Entry 1EGD (X-ray diffraction, 2.40 A resolution); this record covers chains C and D of the 4 polymer chains in the assembly.

[Chain C (and D)]
Protein: Medium chain acyl-CoA dehydrogenase
From: Homo sapiens
Notes: EC 1.3.99.3; chain D of this document is another copy of the same molecule, construct and numbering; everything in this record applies to it too
UniProtKB: P11310 (ACADM_HUMAN); residues 1-396 here correspond to UniProt positions 26-421 (UniProt number = residue number + 25)
Sequence (396 residues; each row starts with the number of its first residue):
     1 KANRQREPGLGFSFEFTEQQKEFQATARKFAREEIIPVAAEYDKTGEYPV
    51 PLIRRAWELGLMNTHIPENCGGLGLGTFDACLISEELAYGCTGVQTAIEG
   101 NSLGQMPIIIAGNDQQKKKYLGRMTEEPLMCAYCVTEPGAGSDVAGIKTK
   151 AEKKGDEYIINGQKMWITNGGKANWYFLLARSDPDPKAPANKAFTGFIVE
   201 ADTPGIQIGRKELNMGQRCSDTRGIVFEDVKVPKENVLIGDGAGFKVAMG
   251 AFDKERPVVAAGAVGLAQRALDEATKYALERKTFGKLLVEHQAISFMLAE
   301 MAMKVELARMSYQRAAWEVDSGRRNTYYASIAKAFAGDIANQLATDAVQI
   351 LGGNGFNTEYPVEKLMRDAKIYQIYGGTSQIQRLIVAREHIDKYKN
Unresolved in the structure: 1-9
Sequence notes: engineered mutation E255 (Thr280 in P11310), G376 (Glu401 in P11310)
Curated features (UniProtKB/Swiss-Prot):
  - binding site (FAD): Y133 to S142, W166 to T168, R281 to T283, H291, Q292, Q349 to G353
  - binding site (octanoyl-CoA): S142, D253, R256
  - modified residue: K44 (N6-acetyllysine), K154 (N6-succinyllysine), K187 (N6-acetyllysine), K192 (N6-acetyllysine), K234 (N6-acetyllysine), K246 (N6-acetyllysine), K254 (N6-acetyllysine), K276 (N6-acetyllysine), T326 (Phosphothreonine)

[Interface between chain C and chain D]
Pairs across the interface (63; chain C residue first):
  P138(C) - R281(D)  hydrogen bond (backbone-side chain)
  G139(C) - R281(D)
  A140(C) - R281(D)
  S142(C) - F284(D)
  D143(C) - F284(D)
  W166(C) - G353(D)
  W166(C) - N354(D)
  W166(C) - N357(D)
  R210(C) - E359(D)  salt bridge
  E212(C) - N357(D)
  L213(C) - N357(D)
  L213(C) - T358(D)  hydrogen bond (backbone-side chain)
  N214(C) - F356(D)
  N214(C) - N357(D)
  N214(C) - T358(D)
  M215(C) - F356(D)  hydrogen bond (backbone-backbone)
  M215(C) - E363(D)
  G216(C) - F356(D)
  R281(C) - P138(D)  hydrogen bond (side chain-backbone)
  R281(C) - G139(D)
  R281(C) - A140(D)
  R281(C) - G141(D)
  F284(C) - S142(D)
  F284(C) - D143(D)
  M297(C) - Q380(D)
  T345(C) - K370(D)  hydrogen bond
  V348(C) - K370(D)
  Q349(C) - K370(D)  hydrogen bond
  Q349(C) - Q373(D)  hydrogen bond (side chain-backbone)
  Q349(C) - T378(D)
  Q349(C) - Q380(D)  hydrogen bond
  G352(C) - I374(D)
  G353(C) - W166(D)
  G353(C) - I374(D)
  N354(C) - W166(D)
  F356(C) - N214(D)
  F356(C) - M215(D)  hydrogen bond (backbone-backbone)
  F356(C) - G216(D)
  F356(C) - R367(D)
  F356(C) - K370(D)
  F356(C) - I371(D)  hydrophobic
  N357(C) - W166(D)
  N357(C) - E212(D)
  N357(C) - L213(D)  hydrogen bond (side chain-backbone)
  N357(C) - N214(D)  hydrogen bond
  T358(C) - L213(D)  hydrogen bond (backbone-backbone)
  E359(C) - R210(D)  salt bridge
  E363(C) - M215(D)
  M366(C) - M215(D)  hydrophobic
  M366(C) - M366(D)
  M366(C) - K370(D)
  R367(C) - M215(D)
  R367(C) - F356(D)
  K370(C) - T345(D)  hydrogen bond
  K370(C) - V348(D)
  K370(C) - Q349(D)
  K370(C) - F356(D)
  I371(C) - F356(D)  hydrophobic
  Q373(C) - Q349(D)
  I374(C) - Q349(D)
  I374(C) - G352(D)
  I374(C) - G353(D)
  Q380(C) - Q349(D)
Other interface residues (no listed pair), chain C (39 interface residues in all): R218, I294, N341, D368, T378, S379
Other interface residues (no listed pair), chain D (36 interface residues in all): M297, S379

[In short]
39 residues of chain C and 36 residues of chain D are in contact, with 13 hydrogen bonds and 2 salt bridges.
Polar pairs include R210(C)-E359(D), P138(C)-R281(D) and L213(C)-T358(D). UniProt lists 23 FAD-binding
residues and 3 octanoyl-CoA-binding residues on chain C.
Chain C and chain D are both Medium chain acyl-CoA dehydrogenase (Homo sapiens); the structure, Structure of
T255E, E376G mutant of human medium chain acyl-CoA dehydrogenase, was determined by X-ray diffraction (same
publication as 1EGC and 1EGE).
